Entry 5T3F (X-ray diffraction, 1.45 A resolution); this record covers chain A.

== Chain A ==
Protein: Lysozyme C
Organism: Gallus gallus
Notes: EC 3.2.1.17
Reference sequence: P00698 (LYSC_CHICK); residues 1-129 here correspond to UniProt positions 19-147 (UniProt number = residue number + 18)
Sequence (129 residues; each row starts with the number of its first residue):
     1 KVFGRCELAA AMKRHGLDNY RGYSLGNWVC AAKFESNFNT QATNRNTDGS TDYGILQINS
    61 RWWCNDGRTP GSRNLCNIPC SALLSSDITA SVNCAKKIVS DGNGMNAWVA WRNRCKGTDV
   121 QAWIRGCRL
Disulfides: C6-C127, C30-C115, C64-C80, C76-C94
Ligand contacts:
  - selenourea (SEY), molecule 1: C30, F34, R114, C115, T118, D119, V120, W123
  - selenourea (SEY), molecule 2: K33, F38, W123
  - selenourea (SEY), molecule 3: T43, N44, R45
  - selenourea (SEY), molecule 4: N44, R45, N46, D52
  - selenourea (SEY), molecule 5: D52, Q57, I58, N59, W62, W63, I98, A107, W108
  - selenourea (SEY), molecule 6: W62, W63, I98, D101, A107
  - selenourea (SEY), molecule 7: N65, N74, N77, I78, P79
  - selenourea (SEY), molecule 8: G67, R68, T69, P70
  - selenourea (SEY), molecule 9: C76, N93, C94, K97
Swiss-Prot annotation at these positions:
  - active site: E35, D52
  - binding site (substrate): D101

== Summary ==
Bound to chain A: 9 copies of selenourea. UniProt lists active-site residues E35 and D52 and substrate-binding
residue D101.
Chain A is Lysozyme C (Gallus gallus); the structure, hen egg-white lysozyme soaked with selenourea for 10
min, was determined by X-ray diffraction together with 5T3G, 5T3H, 5T3I, 5T3J and 5T3L from the same study.
